PDB entry 9CQB | X-ray diffraction, 2.50 A resolution | chains B and D of the 3 polymer chains in the assembly

Chain B:
Molecule: Fab 1G8 Heavy Chain
Source organism: Homo sapiens
Notes: antibody fragment or engineered binder
Amino-acid sequence (266 residues; numbered 1 to 266; the number before each row is that of its first residue):
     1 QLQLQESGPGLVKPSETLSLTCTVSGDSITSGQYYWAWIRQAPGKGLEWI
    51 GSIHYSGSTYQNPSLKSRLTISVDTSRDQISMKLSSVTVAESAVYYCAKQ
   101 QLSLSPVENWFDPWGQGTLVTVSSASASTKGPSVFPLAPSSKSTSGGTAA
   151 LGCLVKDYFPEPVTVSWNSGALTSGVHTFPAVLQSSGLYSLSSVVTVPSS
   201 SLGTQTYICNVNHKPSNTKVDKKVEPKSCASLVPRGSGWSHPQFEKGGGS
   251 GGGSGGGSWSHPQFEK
Unresolved in the structure: 144-146, 229-266
Disulfides: Cys22-Cys97, Cys153-Cys209

Chain D:
Molecule: Mature secreted glycoprotein G
Source organism: Respiratory syncytial virus A2
UniProtKB: P03423 (GLYC_HRSVA); residue numbers follow UniProt; this construct covers 157-197
Amino-acid sequence (49 residues; each row starts with the number of its first residue):
   155 MGSKPNNDFHFEVFNFVPCSICSNNPTCWAICKRIPNKKPGKKHHHHHH
Unresolved in the structure: 155-161, 191-203
Sequence notes: initiating methionine (155); expression tag (156, 198-203)
UniProt features mapped onto this chain:
  - region: Lys187 to Lys197 (Binding to host heparan sulfate)
Disulfides: Cys173-Cys186, Cys176-Cys182

How chain B and chain D interact:
Pairs across the interface (24):
  Gln33(B) - Ser174(D)  hydrogen bond
  Gln33(B) - Ile175(D)
  Tyr35(B) - Phe168(D)
  Tyr35(B) - Pro172(D)
  His54(B) - Pro172(D)
  Tyr55(B) - Ile189(D)
  Ser56(B) - Phe170(D)
  Ser56(B) - Pro172(D)
  Ser56(B) - Ile189(D)
  Gly57(B) - Asn169(D)  hydrogen bond (backbone-side chain)
  Ser58(B) - Phe168(D)
  Ser58(B) - Asn169(D)
  Ser58(B) - Phe170(D)  hydrogen bond (side chain-backbone)
  Ser58(B) - Pro172(D)
  Thr59(B) - Phe168(D)
  Thr59(B) - Asn169(D)  hydrogen bond (backbone-side chain)
  Tyr60(B) - Val167(D)
  Tyr60(B) - Phe168(D)  hydrophobic
  Leu104(B) - Phe163(D)  hydrophobic
  Leu104(B) - Ile175(D)
  Leu104(B) - Cys182(D)  hydrophobic
  Ser105(B) - Ser177(D)  hydrogen bond
  Ser105(B) - Asn178(D)
  Val107(B) - Phe163(D)  hydrophobic
Interface residues without a listed pair, chain B (13 interface residues in all): Leu102
Interface residues without a listed pair, chain D (16 interface residues in all): Phe165, Val171, Cys176, Asn179
Interface features reported in the paper:
  - epitope / paratope residues, chain B: Tyr35(B), Thr59(B), Tyr60(B), Leu102(B), Leu104(B), Val107(B)
  - epitope / paratope residues, chain D: Phe163(D), Phe165(D), Val167(D), Phe168(D), Ile175(D)

Summary:
The interface between chain B and chain D involves 13 residues on one side and 16 on the other; the contacts
include 5 hydrogen bonds. Polar pairs include Gln33(B)-Ser174(D), Gly57(B)-Asn169(D) and Ser58(B)-Phe170(D).
From the paper: epitope/paratope residues Tyr35(B), Thr59(B) and Phe163(D) among others.
Chain B is Fab 1G8 Heavy Chain (Homo sapiens) and chain D is Mature secreted glycoprotein G (Respiratory
syncytial virus A2); the structure, Antibody 1G8 bound to the central conserved domain of RSV G, was
determined by X-ray diffraction, deposited together with 9CQD.
